7RBI - chains A and T of the 4 polymer chains in the assembly; structure by X-ray diffraction, 1.93 A resolution.

Chain A:
Molecule: DNA polymerase beta
From: Homo sapiens
Notes: EC 2.7.7.7, 4.2.99.-
UniProtKB: P06746 (DPOLB_HUMAN); numbering as in UniProt (aligned over 1-335)
Chain sequence (341 residues; row label = number of the first residue in the row):
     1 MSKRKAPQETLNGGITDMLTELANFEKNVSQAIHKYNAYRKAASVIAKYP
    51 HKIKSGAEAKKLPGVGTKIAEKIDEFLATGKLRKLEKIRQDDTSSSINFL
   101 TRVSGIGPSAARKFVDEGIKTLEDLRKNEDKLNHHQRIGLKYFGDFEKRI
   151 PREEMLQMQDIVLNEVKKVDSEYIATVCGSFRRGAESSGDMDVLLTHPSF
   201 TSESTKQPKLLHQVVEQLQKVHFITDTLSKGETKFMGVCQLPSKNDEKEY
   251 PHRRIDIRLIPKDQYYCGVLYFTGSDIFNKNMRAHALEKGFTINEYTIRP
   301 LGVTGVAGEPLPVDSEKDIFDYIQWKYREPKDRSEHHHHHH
Unresolved in the structure: 1-9, 206-208, 246-247, 336-341
Differences from the reference sequence: expression tag (336-341)
Glycans and other covalent adducts: 2-deoxy-3,5-di-O-phosphono-D-erythro-pentitol (QPJ) linked to Lys-72
Metal / ion sites: Mg2+ site 1: Asn-28, Pro-108; Mg2+ site 2: Lys-60, Leu-62, Val-65 (shared with 1 residue of chain D); Mg2+ site 3: Thr-101, Val-103, Ile-106 (shared with 1 residue of chain P); Mg2+ site 4: Asp-190, Asp-192 (together with 2'-deoxycytidine-5'-triphosphate, pyrophosphate) (shared with 1 residue of chain P); Mg2+ site 5: Asp-190, Asp-192, Asp-256 (together with 2'-deoxycytidine-5'-triphosphate) (shared with 1 residue of chain P)
Small-molecule neighbours:
  - 2'-deoxycytidine-5'-triphosphate / pyrophosphate: Arg-149, Gly-179, Ser-180, Arg-183, Ser-187, Ser-188, Gly-189, Asp-190, Asp-192, Tyr-271, Phe-272, Thr-273, Gly-274, Ser-275, Asp-276, Asn-279
  - QPJ (2-deoxy-3,5-di-O-phosphono-D-erythro-pentitol): Glu-26, Lys-35, Tyr-39, Lys-68, Lys-84
What the authors report for this chain:
  - catalytic residues: Glu-71 (proposed by the authors, not directly observed)

Chain T:
Molecule: 16-nt DNA strand
Sequence (16 nucleotides; numbered 1 to 16; the number before each row is that of its first residue):
     1 CCGACGGCGCATCAGC

Chain A / chain T interface:
Pairs across the interface (28):
  His-34(A) / DC5(T)  stacking on the base
  Ser-229(A) / DC10(T)  phosphate contact
  Ser-229(A) / DA11(T)  phosphate contact
  Lys-230(A) / DC10(T)  phosphate contact
  Lys-230(A) / DA11(T)  hydrogen bond to the phosphate
  Gly-231(A) / DC10(T)  phosphate contact
  Glu-232(A) / DC10(T)  hydrogen bond to the phosphate
  Thr-233(A) / DG9(T)  hydrogen bond to the phosphate
  Thr-233(A) / DC10(T)  hydrogen bond to the phosphate
  Lys-234(A) / DG9(T)  phosphate contact
  Lys-234(A) / DC10(T)  hydrogen bond to the phosphate
  Arg-258(A) / DG9(T)  sugar contact
  Tyr-271(A) / DG7(T)  base contact
  Asn-279(A) / DG6(T)  base contact
  Lys-280(A) / DG6(T)  sugar contact
  Arg-283(A) / DG6(T)  hydrogen bond to the base
  Arg-283(A) / DG7(T)  hydrogen bond to the sugar
  Ala-284(A) / DG6(T)  sugar contact
  Leu-287(A) / DC5(T)  phosphate contact
  Leu-287(A) / DG6(T)  phosphate contact
  Leu-287(A) / DG7(T)  phosphate contact
  Thr-292(A) / DG7(T)  hydrogen bond to the phosphate
  Ile-293(A) / DG7(T)  sugar contact
  Asn-294(A) / DG7(T)  phosphate contact
  Asn-294(A) / DC8(T)  hydrogen bond to the phosphate
  Glu-295(A) / DC8(T)  sugar contact
  Tyr-296(A) / DC8(T)  phosphate contact
  Tyr-296(A) / DG9(T)  hydrogen bond to the phosphate
Also at the interface, not in a pair above, chain A (20 interface residues in all): Asn-37

Summary:
20 residues of chain A and 7 residues of chain T are in contact, with 10 hydrogen bonds and 1 aromatic
stacking contact. Among the polar pairs are Arg-283(A)/DG6(T), Arg-283(A)/DG7(T) and Lys-230(A)/DA11(T).
Ligands of chain A: 2'-deoxycytidine-5'-triphosphate / pyrophosphate. Compound QPJ is covalently linked to
Lys-72(A). The paper reports the catalytic residue Glu-71(A).
Here chain A is DNA polymerase beta (Homo sapiens) and chain T is a 16-nt DNA strand. Entry 7RBI (Human DNA
polymerase beta crosslinked complex, 20 s Ca to Mg exchange) was determined by X-ray diffraction together with
7RBE, 7RBF, 7RBG, 7RBH, 7RBJ, 7RBK and 4 further entries from the same study.
